7TCE - chains B and C of the 6 polymer chains in the assembly; structure by X-ray diffraction, 3.85 A resolution.

== Chain B ==
Molecule: Cytochrome c1
Source organism: Cereibacter sphaeroides
UniProtKB: A3PFR5 (A3PFR5_RHOS1); residues 1-263 here correspond to UniProt positions 23-285 (UniProt number = residue number + 22)
Amino-acid sequence (269 residues; each row starts with the number of its first residue):
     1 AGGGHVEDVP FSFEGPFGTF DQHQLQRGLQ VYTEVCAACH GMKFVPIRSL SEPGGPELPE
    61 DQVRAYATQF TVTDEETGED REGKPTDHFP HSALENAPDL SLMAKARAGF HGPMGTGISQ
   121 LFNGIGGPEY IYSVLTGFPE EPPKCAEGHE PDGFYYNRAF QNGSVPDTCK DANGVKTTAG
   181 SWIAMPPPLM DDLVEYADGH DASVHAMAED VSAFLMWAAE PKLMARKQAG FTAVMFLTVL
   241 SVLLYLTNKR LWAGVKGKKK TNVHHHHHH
Disordered / not traced: 257-269
Sequence notes: expression tag (264-269)
Cystine bridges: Cys145-Cys169
Covalent attachments: heme c (HEC) linked to Cys36, Cys39
Metal / ion sites: Sr2+: Asp8, Val9, Glu14, Glu129; heme c Fe: His40, Met185
Residues lining bound ligands: heme c (HEC): Val31, Val35, His40, Leu94, Asn96, Ala97, Pro98, Leu100, Met103, Arg107, Tyr130, Ile131, Leu135, Phe160, Ile183, Ala184, Met185, Pro186, Pro188, Leu189, Val211, Leu215

== Chain C ==
Molecule: Ubiquinol-cytochrome c reductase iron-sulfur subunit
Source organism: Cereibacter sphaeroides
Notes: EC 7.1.1.8
UniProtKB: Q02762 (UCRI_CERSP); numbering as in UniProt (aligned over 1-187)
Amino-acid sequence (187 residues; each row starts with the number of its first residue):
     1 MSNAEDHAGT RRDFLYYATA GAGAVATGAA VWPLINQMNP SADVQALASI FVDVSSVEPG
    61 VQLTVKFLGK PIFIRRRTEA DIELGRSVQL GQLVDTNARN ANIDAGAEAT DQNRTLDEAG
   121 EWLVMWGVCT HLGCVPIGGV SGDFGGWFCP CHGSHYDSAG RIRKGPAPEN LPIPLAKFID
   181 ETTIQLG
Disordered / not traced: 1-8
UniProt features mapped onto this chain:
  - binding site ([2Fe-2S] cluster): Cys129, His131, Cys149, His152
Cystine bridges: Cys134-Cys151
Metal / ion sites: 2Fe-2S cluster Fe: Cys129, His131, Cys149, His152
Residues lining bound ligands: 2Fe-2S cluster (FES): Cys129, His131, Leu132, Gly133, Cys134, Cys149, Cys151, His152, Gly153, Ser154

== Chain B / chain C interface ==
Contacting residue pairs (18; chain B residue first):
  Arg48(B) - Ala42(C)
  Arg48(B) - Asp43(C)
  Glu52(B) - Ala42(C)
  Thr86(B) - Ala46(C)
  Phe236(B) - Ala22(C)
  Phe236(B) - Val25(C)  hydrophobic
  Phe236(B) - Ala26(C)
  Leu240(B) - Ala22(C)  hydrophobic
  Leu243(B) - Leu15(C)
  Leu243(B) - Ala18(C)
  Leu243(B) - Thr19(C)
  Leu244(B) - Thr19(C)
  Leu246(B) - Leu15(C)
  Thr247(B) - Leu15(C)
  Thr247(B) - Thr19(C)  hydrogen bond
  Arg250(B) - Arg11(C)  hydrogen bond (side chain-backbone)
  Arg250(B) - Arg12(C)
  Arg250(B) - Leu15(C)
Other interface residues (no listed pair), chain C (13 interface residues in all): Tyr16, Gly23

== Overview ==
The interface between chain B and chain C involves 10 residues on one side and 13 on the other, with 2
hydrogen bonds. Among the polar pairs are Thr247(B)-Thr19(C) and Arg250(B)-Arg11(C). Bound to chain C: 2Fe-2S
cluster. Covalently linked heme c: at Cys36(B).
Chain B is Cytochrome c1 and chain C is Ubiquinol-cytochrome c reductase iron-sulfur subunit, both from
Cereibacter sphaeroides; the structure, Crystal structure of delta sub IV Rhodobacter Sphaeroides bc1 with the
antimalarial drug atovaquone, was determined by X-ray diffraction.
